Entry 6OJ4 (electron microscopy, 3.30 A resolution); this record covers chains A and B of the 11 polymer chains in the assembly.

# Chain A (and B)
Name: Inner capsid protein VP2
Organism: Rotavirus A (strain RVA/Monkey/United States/RRV/1975/G3P5B[3])
Notes: chain B of this document is another copy of the same molecule, construct and numbering; everything in this record applies to it too
Reference sequence: B3F2X3 (B3F2X3_ROTRH); residue numbers follow UniProt; this construct covers 1-887
Amino-acid sequence (887 residues; row label = number of the first residue in the row):
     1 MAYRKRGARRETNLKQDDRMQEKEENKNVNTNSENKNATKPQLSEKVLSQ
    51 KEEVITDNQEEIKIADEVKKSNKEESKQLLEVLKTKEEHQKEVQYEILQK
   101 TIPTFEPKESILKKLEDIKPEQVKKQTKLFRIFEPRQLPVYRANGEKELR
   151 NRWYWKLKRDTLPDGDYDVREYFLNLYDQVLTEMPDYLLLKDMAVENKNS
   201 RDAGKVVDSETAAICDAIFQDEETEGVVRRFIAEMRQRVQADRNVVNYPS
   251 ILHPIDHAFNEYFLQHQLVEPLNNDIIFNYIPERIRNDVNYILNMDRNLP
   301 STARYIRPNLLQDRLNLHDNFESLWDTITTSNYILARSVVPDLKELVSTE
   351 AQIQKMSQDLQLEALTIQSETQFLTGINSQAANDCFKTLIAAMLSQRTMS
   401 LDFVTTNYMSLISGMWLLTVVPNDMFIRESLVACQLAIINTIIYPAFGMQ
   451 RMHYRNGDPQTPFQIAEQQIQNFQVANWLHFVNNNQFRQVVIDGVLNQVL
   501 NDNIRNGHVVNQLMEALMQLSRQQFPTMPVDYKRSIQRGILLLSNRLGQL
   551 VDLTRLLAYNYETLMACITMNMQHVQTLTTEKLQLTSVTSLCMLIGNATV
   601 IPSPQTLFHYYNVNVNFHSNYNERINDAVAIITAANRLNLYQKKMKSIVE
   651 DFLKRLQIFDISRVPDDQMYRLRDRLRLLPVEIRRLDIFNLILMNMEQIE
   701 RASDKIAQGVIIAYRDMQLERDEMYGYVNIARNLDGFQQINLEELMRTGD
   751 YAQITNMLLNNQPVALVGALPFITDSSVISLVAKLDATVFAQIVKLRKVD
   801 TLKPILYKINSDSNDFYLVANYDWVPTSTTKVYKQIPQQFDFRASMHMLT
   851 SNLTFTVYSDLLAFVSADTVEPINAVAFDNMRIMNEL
Unresolved in the structure: 1-106

# Chain A / chain B interface
Contacting residue pairs (15; chain A residue first):
  Gly448(A) with Arg522(B)
  Gln450(A) with Glu515(B); Met518(B), hydrogen bond
  Arg451(A) with Asn545(B), hydrogen bond
  His453(A) with Glu886(B), salt bridge
  Tyr454(A) with Glu886(B); Leu887(B)
  Arg455(A) with Met881(B); Asn885(B), hydrogen bond; Glu886(B), salt bridge
  Asn456(A) with Asn885(B), hydrogen bond (backbone-backbone); Leu887(B)
  Thr527(A) with Arg522(B)
  Pro529(A) with Leu541(B)
  Asp531(A) with Gln361(B)
Interface residues without a listed pair, chain A (13 interface residues in all): Leu436, Met452, Met528
Interface residues without a listed pair, chain B (15 interface residues in all): Asp359, Gln537, Arg538, Ser544, Leu547

# Overview
Chain A and chain B form an interface of 13 and 15 residues respectively, with 4 hydrogen bonds and 2 salt
bridges. Polar pairs include His453(A)-Glu886(B), Arg455(A)-Glu886(B) and Gln450(A)-Met518(B).
Chain A and chain B are both Inner capsid protein VP2 (Rotavirus A (strain RVA/Monkey/United
States/RRV/1975/G3P5B[3])); the structure, In situ structure of rotavirus VP1 RNA-dependent RNA polymerase
(DLP), was determined by electron microscopy together with 6OJ3, 6OJ5 and 6OJ6 from the same study.
